Entry 7ML0 (electron microscopy, 3.00 A resolution); this record covers chains O and N of the 28 polymer chains in the assembly.

# Chain O
Protein: TATA-box-binding protein
Organism: Saccharomyces cerevisiae
UniProt: P13393 (TBP_YEAST); residues 1-240 here = UniProt positions 1-240
Chain sequence (240 residues; each row starts with the number of its first residue):
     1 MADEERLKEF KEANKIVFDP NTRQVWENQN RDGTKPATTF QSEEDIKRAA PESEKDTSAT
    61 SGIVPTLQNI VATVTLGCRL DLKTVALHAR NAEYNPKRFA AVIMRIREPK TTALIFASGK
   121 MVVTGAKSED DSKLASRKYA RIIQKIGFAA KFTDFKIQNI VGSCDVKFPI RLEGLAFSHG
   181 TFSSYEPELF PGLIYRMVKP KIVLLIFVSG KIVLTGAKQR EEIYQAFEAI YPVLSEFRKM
Unresolved in the structure: 1-60

# Chain N
Molecule: non-template strand DNA
Sequence (66 nucleotides; each row starts with the number of its first residue):
     2 AAAAAAAAAA GGCGCGTATA TAAAAGTTTC AATGTATCTA TAAACCTTTG ATGTGTGTTT
    62 GTACAT

# Interface between chain O and chain N
Pairs across the interface - 16 pairs, chain O then chain N:
  Phe99(O) - DA25(N)  base contact
  Ala100(O) - DA26(N)  phosphate contact
  Phe116(O) - DA25(N)  sugar contact
  Phe116(O) - DA26(N)  sugar contact
  Gln158(O) - DA23(N)  sugar contact
  Asn159(O) - DT22(N)  hydrogen bond to the base
  Val161(O) - DT22(N)  base contact
  Phe190(O) - DA19(N)  base contact
  Phe190(O) - DT20(N)  sugar contact
  Ile194(O) - DT20(N)  sugar contact
  Val203(O) - DA21(N)  phosphate contact
  Val203(O) - DT22(N)  phosphate contact
  Thr215(O) - DA21(N)  sugar contact
  Thr215(O) - DT22(N)  hydrogen bond to the sugar
  Gly216(O) - DT22(N)  sugar contact
  Lys218(O) - DA23(N)  sugar contact
Also at the interface, not in a pair above, chain O (20 interface residues in all): Asn69, Thr73, Ser118, Val122, Glu186, Leu189, Lys201, Leu205
Also at the interface, not in a pair above, chain N (9 interface residues in all): DT18, DA24

# Summary
20 residues of chain O and 9 residues of chain N are in contact, with 2 hydrogen bonds. Among the polar pairs
are Asn159(O)-DT22(N) and Thr215(O)-DT22(N).
Chain O is TATA-box-binding protein (Saccharomyces cerevisiae) and chain N is non-template strand DNA; the
structure, RNA polymerase II pre-initiation complex (PIC1), was determined by electron microscopy (same
publication as 7MEI, 7MK9, 7MKA, 7ML1, 7ML2, 7ML3 and 7ML4).
